PDB entry 2PY9 | X-ray diffraction, 2.56 A resolution | chains E and B of the 3 polymer chains in the assembly

== Chain E ==
Molecule: 12-mer C-rich strand of human telomeric RNA
Sequence (12 nucleotides; numbered 1 to 12; the number before each row is that of its first residue):
     1 AACCCUAACCCU

== Chain B ==
Name: Poly(rC)-binding protein 2
From: Homo sapiens
Reference sequence: Q15366 (PCBP2_HUMAN); residues 11-82 here = UniProt positions 11-82
Amino-acid sequence (73 residues; row label = number of the first residue in the row):
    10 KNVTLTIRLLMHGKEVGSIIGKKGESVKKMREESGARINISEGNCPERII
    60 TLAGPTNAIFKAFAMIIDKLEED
Not modelled in the structure: 10-12, 82
Sequence notes: cloning artifact (10); modified residue (20, 39, 74)
Modified / non-standard residues: Mse20 (selenomethionine; parent Met); Mse39 (selenomethionine; parent Met); Mse74 (selenomethionine; parent Met)
From the paper describing this entry:
  - binding site for 12-mer C-rich strand of human telomeric RNA: Lys32, Arg40, Ile49, Arg57
  - self-association interface (contacts with another copy of this molecule); pairs are residue here / residue on that copy: Leu19-Arg17 (backbone contact), Phe72-Phe72 (pi stacking), Ile16, Leu18, Leu79

== Chain E / chain B interface ==
Residue-residue contacts - 27 pairs, chain E then chain B:
  U6(E) with Lys31(B), base contact
  A7(E) with Lys31(B), hydrogen bond to the base
  A8(E) with Lys31(B), base contact
  C9(E) with Gly26(B), hydrogen bond to the sugar; Ser27(B), base contact; Gly30(B), phosphate contact; Lys31(B), base contact; Lys32(B), phosphate contact
  C10(E) with Gly22(B), base contact; Gly26(B), base contact; Ile29(B), sugar contact; Gly30(B), sugar contact; Lys31(B), phosphate contact; Lys32(B), hydrogen bond to the phosphate; Gly33(B), sugar contact; Arg57(B), hydrogen bond to the base
  C11(E) with Ile29(B), base contact; Gly33(B), sugar contact; Val36(B), sugar contact; Arg40(B), hydrogen bond to the base; Ile49(B), hydrogen bond to the base; Ser50(B), base contact; Glu51(B), hydrogen bond to the base; Arg57(B), base contact
  U12(E) with Arg40(B), hydrogen bond to the sugar; Asn48(B), hydrogen bond to the base; Glu51(B), base contact
Interface residues without a listed pair, chain B (18 interface residues in all): Lys23, Val25, Gly52

== Summary ==
7 residues of chain E face 18 of chain B across their interface, with 9 hydrogen bonds. Polar contacts include
A7(E)-Lys31(B), C10(E)-Arg57(B) and C11(E)-Arg40(B). From the paper: a binding site for 12-mer C-rich strand
of human telomeric RNA at Lys32(B), Arg40(B) and Ile49(B) among others; a self-association interface involving
Ile16(B), Leu18(B) and Leu19(B) among others.
Here chain E is a 12-mer C-rich strand of human telomeric RNA and chain B is Poly(rC)-binding protein 2 (Homo
sapiens). Entry 2PY9 (Protein-RNA Interaction involving KH1 domain from Human Poly(C)-Binding Protein-2) was
determined by X-ray diffraction together with 2PQU from the same study.
